PDB entry 3JD7 | electron microscopy, 3.90 A resolution | chains 1 and 2 of the 4 polymer chains in the assembly

== Chain 1 ==
Molecule: Capsid protein VP1
Source organism: Coxsackievirus B3
Reference sequence: Q66282 (POLG_CXB3W); residues 1-281 here correspond to UniProt positions 571-851 (UniProt number = residue number + 570)
Amino-acid sequence (281 residues; each row starts with the number of its first residue):
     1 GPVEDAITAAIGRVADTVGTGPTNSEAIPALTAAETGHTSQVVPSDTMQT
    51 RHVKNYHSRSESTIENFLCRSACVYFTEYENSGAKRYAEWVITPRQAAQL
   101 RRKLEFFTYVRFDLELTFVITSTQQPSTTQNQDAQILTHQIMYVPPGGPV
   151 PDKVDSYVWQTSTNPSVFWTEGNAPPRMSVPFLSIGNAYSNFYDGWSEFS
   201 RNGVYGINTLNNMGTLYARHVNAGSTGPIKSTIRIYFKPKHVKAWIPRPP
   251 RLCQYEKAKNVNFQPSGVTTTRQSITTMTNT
Not modelled in the structure: 1-11
UniProt features mapped onto this chain:
  - site: Thr-281 (Cleavage)

== Chain 2 ==
Molecule: Capsid protein VP2
Source organism: Coxsackievirus B3
Reference sequence: Q66282 (POLG_CXB3W); residues 1-263 here correspond to UniProt positions 70-332 (UniProt number = residue number + 69)
Amino-acid sequence (263 residues; each row starts with the number of its first residue):
     1 SPTVEECGYSDRVRSITLGNSTITTQECANVVVGYGVWPDYLKDSEATAE
    51 DQPTQPDVATCRFYTLDSVQWQKTSPGWWWKLPDALSNLGLFGQNMQYHY
   101 LGRTGYTIHVQCNASKFHQGCLLVVCVPEAEMGCATLNNTPSSAELLGGD
   151 TAKEFADKPVASGSNKLVQRVVYNAGMGVGVGNLTIFPHQWINLRTNNSA
   201 TIVMPYTNSVPMDNMFRHNNVTLMVIPFVPLDYCPGSTTYVPITVTIAPM
   251 CAEYNGLRLAGHQ
Not modelled in the structure: 1-7
Differences from the reference sequence: conflict Thr-151 (Ser220 in Q66282), Val-245 (Ile314 in Q66282)
UniProt features mapped onto this chain:
  - site: Gln-263 (Cleavage)

== Chain 1 / chain 2 interface ==
Pairs across the interface (81; chain 1 residue first):
  Ala-34(1) / Trp-191(2)
  Glu-35(1) / Gln-190(2)
  Glu-35(1) / Trp-191(2)  hydrogen bond (backbone-backbone)
  Glu-35(1) / Asn-193(2)
  Glu-35(1) / Thr-196(2)
  Glu-35(1) / Asn-197(2)
  Thr-36(1) / Ala-29(2)
  Thr-36(1) / Val-32(2)
  Gly-37(1) / His-189(2)
  Thr-108(1) / Glu-129(2)
  Tyr-109(1) / Glu-129(2)  hydrogen bond
  Tyr-109(1) / Asn-208(2)
  Tyr-109(1) / Ser-209(2)  hydrogen bond (side chain-backbone)
  Gly-186(1) / Val-210(2)
  Asn-187(1) / Ser-209(2)
  Asn-187(1) / Pro-211(2)
  Phe-192(1) / Glu-129(2)
  Phe-192(1) / Glu-131(2)
  Tyr-193(1) / Glu-131(2)  hydrogen bond (backbone-side chain)
  Tyr-193(1) / Arg-217(2)  hydrogen bond
  Tyr-193(1) / His-218(2)
  Asp-194(1) / Lys-81(2)  salt bridge
  Asp-194(1) / Ala-130(2)
  Asp-194(1) / His-218(2)
  Asp-194(1) / Asn-219(2)  hydrogen bond (backbone-backbone)
  Gly-195(1) / Arg-217(2)
  Trp-196(1) / Ser-143(2)
  Trp-196(1) / Arg-217(2)  hydrogen bond (backbone-backbone)
  Phe-199(1) / Asn-214(2)
  Phe-199(1) / Arg-217(2)
  Phe-199(1) / Gln-263(2)
  Ser-200(1) / Gln-263(2)
  Arg-201(1) / Asp-84(2)
  Arg-201(1) / Ser-143(2)  hydrogen bond (backbone-side chain)
  Arg-201(1) / Leu-147(2)
  Arg-201(1) / Phe-216(2)  hydrogen bond (side chain-backbone)
  Arg-201(1) / His-262(2)
  Tyr-205(1) / Met-132(2)
  Tyr-205(1) / Pro-141(2)  hydrophobic
  Tyr-205(1) / Leu-146(2)
  Gly-206(1) / Glu-131(2)
  Ile-207(1) / Glu-131(2)  hydrogen bond (backbone-side chain)
  Ile-246(1) / Tyr-35(2)
  Ile-246(1) / Pro-128(2)  hydrophobic
  Ile-246(1) / Thr-207(2)
  Pro-247(1) / Ile-186(2)
  Pro-247(1) / Phe-187(2)
  Arg-248(1) / Pro-128(2)  hydrogen bond (side chain-backbone)
  Arg-248(1) / Glu-129(2)  hydrogen bond (side chain-backbone)
  Arg-248(1) / Phe-187(2)
  Pro-249(1) / Asn-183(2)
  Pro-249(1) / Phe-187(2)
  Pro-250(1) / Val-179(2)
  Arg-251(1) / Met-177(2)
  Arg-251(1) / Gly-178(2)
  Leu-252(1) / Asn-174(2)
  Leu-252(1) / Gly-178(2)  hydrogen bond (backbone-backbone)
  Cys-253(1) / Asn-174(2)  hydrogen bond
  Cys-253(1) / Gly-178(2)
  Glu-256(1) / Leu-137(2)
  Lys-257(1) / Leu-137(2)
  Lys-257(1) / Asn-138(2)
  Asn-260(1) / Asn-139(2)
  Val-261(1) / Glu-131(2)
  Val-261(1) / Met-177(2)
  Asn-262(1) / Gly-133(2)
  Asn-262(1) / Cys-134(2)  hydrogen bond (side chain-backbone)
  Asn-262(1) / Thr-136(2)
  Asn-262(1) / Leu-137(2)  hydrogen bond (side chain-backbone)
  Asn-262(1) / Asn-139(2)  hydrogen bond (side chain-backbone)
  Phe-263(1) / Leu-137(2)
  Phe-263(1) / Gln-169(2)
  Phe-263(1) / Asn-174(2)
  Phe-263(1) / Gly-176(2)
  Phe-263(1) / Met-177(2)
  Phe-263(1) / Gly-178(2)
  Pro-265(1) / Tyr-173(2)
  Pro-265(1) / Asn-174(2)
  Ser-266(1) / Tyr-173(2)
  Ser-266(1) / Asn-174(2)
  Val-268(1) / Tyr-173(2)  hydrophobic
Interface residues without a listed pair, chain 1 (39 interface residues in all): Ala-188, Ser-190, Ser-197
Interface residues without a listed pair, chain 2 (56 interface residues in all): Asn-30, Tyr-100, Thr-140, Pro-159, Val-171, Gly-180, Leu-184, Thr-222

== In short ==
39 residues of chain 1 and 56 residues of chain 2 are in contact; the contacts include 17 hydrogen bonds and 1
salt bridge. Polar pairs include Asp-194(1)/Lys-81(2), Tyr-109(1)/Glu-129(2) and Tyr-109(1)/Ser-209(2).
Chain 1 is Capsid protein VP1 and chain 2 is Capsid protein VP2, both from Coxsackievirus B3; the structure,
The novel asymmetric entry intermediate of a picornavirus captured with nanodiscs, was determined by electron
microscopy.
